8VJ1 - chain A; structure by X-ray diffraction, 2.26 A resolution.

# Chain A
Molecule: Telomere resolvase ResT
From: Borreliella garinii
UniProt: B8F151 (B8F151_BORGR); residues 1-78 here correspond to UniProt positions 368-445 (UniProt number = residue number + 367)
Amino-acid sequence (78 residues; numbered 1 to 78; the number before each row is that of its first residue):
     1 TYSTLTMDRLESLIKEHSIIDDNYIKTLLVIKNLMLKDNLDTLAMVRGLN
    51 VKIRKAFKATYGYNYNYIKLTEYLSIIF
Not modelled in the structure: 1-3
Construct notes: conflict Leu29 (Ile396 in B8F151)
Modified positions: Mse7 (selenomethionine; parent Met); Mse35 (selenomethionine; parent Met); Mse45 (selenomethionine; parent Met)

# Overview
Chain A is Telomere resolvase ResT (Borreliella garinii); the structure, Structure of C-terminal domain of
telomere resolvase, ResT, from Borrelia garinii, was determined by X-ray diffraction, deposited together with
8VS5.
